7NSR - chain A; structure by X-ray diffraction, 1.50 A resolution.

== Chain A ==
Name: Myelin P2 protein
Organism: Homo sapiens
Notes: engineered mutation(s): I50del
Reference sequence: P02689 (MYP2_HUMAN); aligned to UniProt positions 1-131 over residues 1-131 (the alignment contains insertions or deletions, so no single offset holds)
Amino-acid sequence (132 residues; row label = number of the first residue in the row; numbering starts at 0):
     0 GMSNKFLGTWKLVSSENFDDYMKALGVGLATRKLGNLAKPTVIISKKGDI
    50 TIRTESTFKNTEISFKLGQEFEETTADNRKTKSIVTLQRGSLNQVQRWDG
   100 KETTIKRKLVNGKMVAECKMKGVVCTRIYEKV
Differences from the reference sequence: expression tag (0)
Bound ions: Mg2+ near Ser14 (its only coordinating residue here)
What the authors report for this chain:
  - disease-associated variants - I49DEL (+ 46.3 degC): decreased stability

== Overview ==
From the paper: I49DEL reduces stability.
Chain A is Myelin P2 protein (Homo sapiens); the structure, Myelin protein P2 I50del, was determined by X-ray
diffraction (same publication as 7NRW, 7NTP and 7O60).
